Entry 8GC0 (X-ray diffraction, 2.43 A resolution); this record covers chains H and L.

# Chain H
Name: PC39-50L Fab heavy chain
Source organism: Homo sapiens
Notes: antibody fragment or engineered binder
Sequence (236 residues; numbered 1 to 217 plus 19 insertion-coded residues; the number before each row is that of its first residue; a row labelled like 31A-31D holds insertion residues (31A, then the next letters in order)):
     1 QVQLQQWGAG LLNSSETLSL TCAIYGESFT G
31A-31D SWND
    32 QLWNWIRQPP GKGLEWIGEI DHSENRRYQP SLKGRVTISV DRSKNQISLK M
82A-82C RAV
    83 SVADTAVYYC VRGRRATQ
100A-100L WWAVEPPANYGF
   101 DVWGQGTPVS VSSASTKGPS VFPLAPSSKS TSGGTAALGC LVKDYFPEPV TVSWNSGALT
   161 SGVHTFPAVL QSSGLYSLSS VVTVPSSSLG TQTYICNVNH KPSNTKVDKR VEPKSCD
Not modelled in the structure: 217
Cystine bridges: Cys-22/Cys-92, Cys-140/Cys-196
Covalent attachments: N-acetylglucosamine (NAG) linked to Asn-13

# Chain L
Name: PC39-50L Fab light chain
Source organism: Homo sapiens
Notes: antibody fragment or engineered binder
Sequence (216 residues; row label = number of the first residue in the row):
     1 EIVLTQSPGT LSLSPGDRAT LSCRASQ
   27A T
    28 IASTYVAWYQ QKPGQAPRLL LHQGYNRATG VPDRFSGSGS GTAYSLTISS LEPDDFAVYY
    88 CQHFGTSP
   95A P
    96 YSFGQGTKVD IKRTVAAPSV FIFPPSDEQL KSGTASVVCL LNNFYPREAK VQWKVDNALQ
   156 SGNSQESVTE QDSKDSTYSL SSTLTLSKAD YEKHKVYACE VTHQGLSSPV TKSFNRGEC
Not modelled in the structure: 1
Cystine bridges: Cys-23/Cys-88, Cys-134/Cys-194

# Chain H / chain L interface
Residue-residue contacts - 89 pairs, chain H then chain L:
  Leu-33(H) with Phe-91(L), hydrophobic
  Asn-35(H) with Tyr-96(L)
  Gln-39(H) with Gln-38(L), hydrogen bond; Tyr-87(L)
  Gly-44(H) with Tyr-87(L)
  Leu-45(H) with Pro-44(L), hydrophobic; Phe-98(L)
  Trp-47(H) with Pro-95(L), hydrophobic; Pro-95A(L), hydrophobic; Tyr-96(L)
  Glu-50(H) with Pro-95(L); Tyr-96(L), hydrogen bond
  Arg-58(H) with Pro-95(L)
  Tyr-91(H) with Gln-42(L); Ala-43(L), hydrophobic
  Arg-97(H) with Phe-91(L); Gly-92(L), hydrogen bond (side chain-backbone); Thr-93(L), hydrogen bond (side chain-backbone); Ser-94(L); Tyr-96(L), hydrogen bond
  Glu-100E(H) with Gln-50(L), hydrogen bond
  Ala-100H(H) with Leu-46(L), hydrophobic; His-49(L)
  Asn-100I(H) with His-49(L); Gln-50(L), hydrogen bond
  Tyr-100J(H) with Thr-31(L); Tyr-32(L), hydrophobic; Gln-50(L); Phe-91(L); Gly-92(L)
  Gly-100K(H) with Tyr-36(L); Phe-91(L)
  Phe-100L(H) with Tyr-36(L), hydrogen bond (backbone-side chain); Leu-46(L); Gln-89(L); Phe-91(L), hydrophobic
  Asp-101(H) with Leu-46(L)
  Trp-103(H) with Ala-43(L), hydrophobic; Pro-44(L)
  Gly-104(H) with Ala-43(L)
  Val-121(H) with Glu-123(L)
  Phe-122(H) with Ser-121(L); Glu-123(L); Gln-124(L)
  Pro-123(H) with Ser-121(L); Glu-123(L)
  Leu-124(H) with Phe-118(L); Val-133(L), hydrophobic
  Ala-125(H) with Phe-118(L)
  Lys-129(H) with Ile-117(L), hydrogen bond (backbone-backbone); Ser-208(L); Phe-209(L); Cys-214(L), hydrogen bond (side chain-backbone)
  Ser-130(H) with Phe-116(L); Ile-117(L); Phe-118(L)
  Thr-131(H) with Phe-116(L)
  Ser-132(H) with Ser-114(L); Phe-116(L)
  Thr-135(H) with Phe-116(L)
  Ala-137(H) with Phe-116(L), hydrophobic; Phe-118(L); Leu-135(L), hydrophobic
  Leu-138(H) with Phe-118(L)
  Leu-141(H) with Ser-131(L)
  Lys-143(H) with Gln-124(L); Thr-129(L); Ser-131(L)
  His-164(H) with Asn-137(L); Asn-138(L), hydrogen bond; Asp-167(L); Ser-174(L), hydrogen bond
  Phe-166(H) with Leu-135(L), hydrophobic; Ser-162(L); Thr-164(L); Ser-174(L); Leu-175(L); Ser-176(L)
  Pro-167(H) with Ser-162(L), hydrogen bond (backbone-side chain); Val-163(L)
  Val-169(H) with Gln-160(L); Glu-161(L)
  Leu-170(H) with Gln-160(L), hydrogen bond (backbone-side chain)
  Gln-171(H) with Gln-160(L)
  Ser-179(H) with Ser-176(L), hydrogen bond
  Val-181(H) with Leu-135(L), hydrophobic
  Thr-183(H) with Asn-137(L)
  Lys-209(H) with Glu-123(L), salt bridge
  Cys-216(H) with Cys-214(L), disulfide
Other interface residues (no listed pair), chain H (51 interface residues in all): Ile-37, Lys-43, Gly-95, Arg-96, Pro-126, Ala-136, Thr-165
Other interface residues (no listed pair), chain L (49 interface residues in all): Ala-34, Asn-53, Ser-127, Lys-207
Inter-chain disulfides: Cys-216(H)/Cys-214(L)

# Summary
51 residues of chain H and 49 residues of chain L are in contact; the contacts include 1 disulfide bond, 15
hydrogen bonds and 1 salt bridge. Polar pairs include Lys-209(H)/Glu-123(L), Gln-39(H)/Gln-38(L) and
Glu-50(H)/Tyr-96(L). Covalently linked N-acetylglucosamine: at Asn-13(H).
Chain H is PC39-50L Fab heavy chain and chain L is PC39-50L Fab light chain, both from Homo sapiens; the
structure, Crystal structure of PC39-50L, an anti-HIV broadly neutralizing antibody, was determined by X-ray
diffraction together with 8GBY and 8GBZ from the same study.
